Entry 8BZO (electron microscopy, 3.50 A resolution); this record covers chains A and C of the 3 polymer chains in the assembly.

[Chain A]
Molecule: Cyclin-dependent kinase 2
From: Homo sapiens
Notes: EC 2.7.11.22
UniProtKB: P24941 (CDK2_HUMAN); residue numbers follow UniProt; this construct covers 1-297
Sequence (297 residues; row label = number of the first residue in the row):
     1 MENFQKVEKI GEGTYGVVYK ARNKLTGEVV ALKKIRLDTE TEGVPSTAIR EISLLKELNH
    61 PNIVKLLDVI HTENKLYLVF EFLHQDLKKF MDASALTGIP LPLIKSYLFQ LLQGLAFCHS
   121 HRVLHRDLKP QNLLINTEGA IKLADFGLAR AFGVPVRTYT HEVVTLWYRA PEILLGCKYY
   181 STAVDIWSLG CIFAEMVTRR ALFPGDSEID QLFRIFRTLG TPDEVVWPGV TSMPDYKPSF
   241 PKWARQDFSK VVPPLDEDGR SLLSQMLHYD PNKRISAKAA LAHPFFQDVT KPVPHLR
Not modelled in the structure: 1-13
Modified / non-standard residues: Thr160 (phosphothreonine; TPO)

[Chain C]
Molecule: Cyclin-dependent kinase inhibitor 1B
From: Homo sapiens
UniProtKB: O43806 (O43806_HUMAN); residue numbers follow UniProt; this construct covers 1-158
Sequence (158 residues; each row starts with the number of its first residue):
     1 MSNVRVSNGS PSLERMDARQ AEHPKPSACR NLFGPVDHEE LTRDLEKHCR DMEEASQRKW
    61 NFDFQNHKPL EGKYEWQEVE KGSLPEFYYR PPRPPKGACK VPAQESQDGS GSRPAAPLIG
   121 APANSEDTHL VDPKTDPSDS QTGLAEQCAG IRKRPATD
Not modelled in the structure: 1-21, 94-158

[Chain A / chain C interface]
Residue-residue contacts (56; chain A residue first):
  Thr14(A) - Lys81(C)
  Gly16(A) - His67(C)
  Val17(A) - Lys81(C)
  Val17(A) - Tyr89(C)  hydrophobic
  Val18(A) - Gln77(C)
  Val18(A) - Val79(C)  hydrogen bond (backbone-backbone)
  Val18(A) - Leu84(C)  hydrophobic
  Val18(A) - Tyr88(C)
  Tyr19(A) - His67(C)
  Tyr19(A) - Pro69(C)  hydrophobic
  Tyr19(A) - Trp76(C)
  Tyr19(A) - Gln77(C)
  Tyr19(A) - Glu78(C)
  Lys20(A) - Glu75(C)
  Lys20(A) - Gln77(C)  hydrogen bond (backbone-backbone)
  Lys20(A) - Val79(C)
  Ala21(A) - Glu75(C)
  Ala21(A) - Trp76(C)  hydrophobic
  Arg22(A) - Tyr74(C)
  Arg22(A) - Glu75(C)  hydrogen bond (backbone-backbone)
  Asn23(A) - Tyr74(C)  hydrogen bond
  Lys24(A) - Lys73(C)
  Val30(A) - Trp60(C)  hydrophobic
  Ala31(A) - Tyr88(C)  hydrophobic
  Leu32(A) - Phe62(C)  hydrophobic
  Leu32(A) - Trp76(C)  hydrophobic
  Lys33(A) - Phe87(C)
  Lys33(A) - Arg90(C)  hydrogen bond (side chain-backbone)
  Lys34(A) - His67(C)  hydrogen bond
  Asp68(A) - Trp60(C)  hydrogen bond
  Ile70(A) - Ser56(C)
  Ile70(A) - Phe64(C)  hydrophobic
  Glu73(A) - Gln65(C)
  Lys75(A) - Phe64(C)
  Lys75(A) - Gln65(C)  hydrogen bond (side chain-backbone)
  Lys75(A) - Asn66(C)
  Lys75(A) - His67(C)
  Tyr77(A) - Phe64(C)  hydrogen bond (side chain-backbone)
  Tyr77(A) - His67(C)
  Val79(A) - Trp60(C)  hydrophobic
  Phe80(A) - Phe87(C)  hydrophobic
  Glu81(A) - Tyr88(C)  hydrogen bond (backbone-side chain)
  Phe82(A) - Leu84(C)  hydrophobic
  Phe82(A) - Tyr88(C)
  Leu83(A) - Pro85(C)
  Leu83(A) - Tyr88(C)  hydrogen bond (backbone-side chain)
  His84(A) - Pro85(C)
  Asp86(A) - Pro85(C)
  Lys89(A) - Ser83(C)
  Gln131(A) - Glu86(C)
  Gln131(A) - Arg90(C)
  Asn132(A) - Arg90(C)  hydrogen bond
  Leu134(A) - Pro85(C)  hydrophobic
  Ala144(A) - Phe87(C)
  Asp145(A) - Phe87(C)
  Asp145(A) - Arg90(C)
Interface residues without a listed pair, chain A (37 interface residues in all): Glu28, Thr47, Leu67, Thr72
Interface residues without a listed pair, chain C (26 interface residues in all): Cys49, Arg93

[Overview]
The interface between chain A and chain C involves 37 residues on one side and 26 on the other, with 12
hydrogen bonds. Polar contacts include Asn23(A)-Tyr74(C), Lys33(A)-Arg90(C) and Lys34(A)-His67(C).
Chain A is Cyclin-dependent kinase 2 and chain C is Cyclin-dependent kinase inhibitor 1B, both from Homo
sapiens; the structure, Cryo-EM structure of CDK2-CyclinA in complex with p27 from the SCFSKP2 E3 ligase
Complex, was determined by electron microscopy, deposited together with 8BYA and 8BYL.
